Entry 9L9U (electron microscopy, 3.12 A resolution); this record covers chains C and D of the 4 polymer chains in the assembly.

== Chain C (and D) ==
Molecule: Potassium channel GORK
Source organism: Arabidopsis thaliana
Notes: chain D of this document is another copy of the same molecule, construct and numbering; everything in this record applies to it too
Reference sequence: Q94A76 (GORK_ARATH); residues 2-820 here = UniProt positions 2-820
Sequence (834 residues; each row starts with the number of its first residue; numbers below 1 keep their minus sign (Met-7 is residue -7)):
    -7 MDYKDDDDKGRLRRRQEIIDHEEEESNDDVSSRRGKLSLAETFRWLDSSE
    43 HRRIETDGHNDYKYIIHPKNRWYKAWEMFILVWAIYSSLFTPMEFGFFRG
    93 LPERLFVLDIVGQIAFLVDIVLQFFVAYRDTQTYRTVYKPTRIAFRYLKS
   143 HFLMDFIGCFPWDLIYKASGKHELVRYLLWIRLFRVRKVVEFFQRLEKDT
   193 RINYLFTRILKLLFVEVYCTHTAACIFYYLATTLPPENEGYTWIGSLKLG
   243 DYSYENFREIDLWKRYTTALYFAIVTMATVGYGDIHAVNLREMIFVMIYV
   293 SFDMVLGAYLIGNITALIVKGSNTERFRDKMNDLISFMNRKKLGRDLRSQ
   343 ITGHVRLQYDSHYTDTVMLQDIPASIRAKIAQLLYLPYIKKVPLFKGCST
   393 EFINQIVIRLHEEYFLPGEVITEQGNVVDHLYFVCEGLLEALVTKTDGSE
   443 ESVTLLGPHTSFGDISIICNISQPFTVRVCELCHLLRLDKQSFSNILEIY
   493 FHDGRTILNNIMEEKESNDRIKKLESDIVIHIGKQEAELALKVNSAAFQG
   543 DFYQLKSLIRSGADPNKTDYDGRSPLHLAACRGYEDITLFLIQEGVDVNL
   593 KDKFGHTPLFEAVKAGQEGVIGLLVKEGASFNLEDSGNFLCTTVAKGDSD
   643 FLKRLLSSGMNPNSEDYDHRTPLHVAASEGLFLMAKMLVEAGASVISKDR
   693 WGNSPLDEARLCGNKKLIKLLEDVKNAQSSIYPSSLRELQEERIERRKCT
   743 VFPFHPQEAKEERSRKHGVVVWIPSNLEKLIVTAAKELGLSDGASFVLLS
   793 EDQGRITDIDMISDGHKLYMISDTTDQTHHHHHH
Not modelled in the structure: -7 to 49, 722-826 (chain D: -7 to 49, 721-826)
Sequence notes: initiating methionine (-7); expression tag (-6 to 1, 821-826)
UniProt features mapped onto this chain:
  - binding site (a nucleoside 3',5'-cyclic phosphate): Leu386 to Glu508
What the authors report for this chain:
  - contacts within the chain: Phe467-Leu516 (hydrophobic contact)
  - post-translational modification sites: Ser518 (citing earlier work)

== How chain C and chain D interact ==
Residue-residue contacts (15; chain C residue first):
  Gly639(C) with Ser641(D)
  Asp640(C) with Asp642(D)
  Ser641(C) with Asp640(D), hydrogen bond; Ser641(D), hydrogen bond; Asp642(D), hydrogen bond (backbone-side chain)
  Asp642(C) with Asp640(D); Asp642(D), hydrogen bond (backbone-side chain)
  Phe643(C) with Asp642(D), hydrogen bond (backbone-side chain)
  Leu673(C) with Leu675(D), hydrophobic
  Leu675(C) with Gly639(D); Leu673(D), hydrophobic
  Met676(C) with Ser641(D); Leu675(D), hydrophobic
  Cys704(C) with Lys708(D)
  Lys708(C) with Glu671(D), salt bridge
Other interface residues (no listed pair), chain C (14 interface residues in all): Thr271, Val272, Gly273, Glu610
Other interface residues (no listed pair), chain D (12 interface residues in all): Thr271, Val272, Gly273, Ala607

== In short ==
14 residues of chain C face 12 of chain D across their interface, with 5 hydrogen bonds and 1 salt bridge.
Among the polar pairs are Lys708(C)-Glu671(D), Ser641(C)-Asp640(D) and Ser641(C)-Ser641(D). From the paper: a
modification site at Ser518(C); contacts within the chain involving Leu516(C) and Phe467(C).
Both chains are Potassium channel GORK (Arabidopsis thaliana). Entry 9L9U (Arabidopsis GORK WT1) was
determined by electron microscopy, deposited together with 9LA0, 9LA1, 9LA2, 9LA3 and 9LA7.
